7EY7 - chains N and O of the 42 polymer chains in the assembly; structure by electron microscopy, 4.30 A resolution (low resolution: residue-level contacts below are approximate; hydrogen-bond / salt-bridge calls are withheld).

# Chain N (and O)
Molecule: Tail tubular protein gp11
From: Escherichia phage T7
Notes: chain O of this document is another copy of the same molecule, construct and numbering; everything in this record applies to it too
Reference sequence: P03746 (TUBE1_BPT7); numbering as in UniProt (aligned over 1-196)
Amino-acid sequence (196 residues; numbered 1 to 196; the number before each row is that of its first residue):
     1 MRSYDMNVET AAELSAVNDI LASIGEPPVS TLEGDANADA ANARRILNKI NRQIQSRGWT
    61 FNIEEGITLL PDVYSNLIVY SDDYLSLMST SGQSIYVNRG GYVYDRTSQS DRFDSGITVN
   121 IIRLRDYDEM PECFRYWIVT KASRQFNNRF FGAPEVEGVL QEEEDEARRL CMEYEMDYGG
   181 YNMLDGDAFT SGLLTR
Disordered / not traced: 1-2, 196 (chain O: 196)

# Chain N / chain O interface
Residue-residue contacts (43):
  N42(N) - P28(O)
  R45(N) - N18(O)
  R45(N) - D19(O)
  R45(N) - A22(O)
  K49(N) - D19(O)
  K49(N) - Y136(O)
  R52(N) - E132(O)
  R52(N) - R135(O)
  Q53(N) - Y136(O)
  Q53(N) - L170(O)
  S56(N) - E132(O)
  S56(N) - C133(O)
  R57(N) - E166(O)
  R57(N) - R169(O)
  R57(N) - L170(O)
  L85(N) - E132(O)
  L87(N) - Y178(O)
  M88(N) - Y174(O)
  M88(N) - Y178(O)
  Q93(N) - Y178(O)
  Q93(N) - G179(O)
  Q93(N) - G180(O)
  Q93(N) - Y181(O)
  S94(N) - Y178(O)
  I95(N) - Y178(O)
  Y96(N) - Y178(O)
  V97(N) - R125(O)
  N98(N) - E129(O)
  G100(N) - E129(O)
  R106(N) - E65(O)
  Q109(N) - I67(O)
  K141(N) - E163(O)
  K141(N) - E166(O)
  R144(N) - V159(O)
  R144(N) - E162(O)
  R144(N) - E163(O)
  Q145(N) - E163(O)
  N148(N) - V159(O)
  R149(N) - S23(O)
  R149(N) - L160(O)
  F150(N) - A22(O)
  E157(N) - V159(O)
  R168(N) - R169(O)
Other interface residues (no listed pair), chain N (32 interface residues in all): I46, S86, R99, A153, P154
Other interface residues (no listed pair), chain O (34 interface residues in all): S15, G25, E26, T60, F61, E64, E155, V156, D177

# Summary
Chain N and chain O form an interface of 32 and 34 residues respectively.
Chain N and chain O are both Tail tubular protein gp11 (Escherichia phage T7); the structure, bacteriophage T7
tail complex, was determined by electron microscopy (same publication as 7EY6, 7EY8, 7EY9 and 7EYB).
